Entry 6RH0 (X-ray diffraction, 2.87 A resolution); this record covers chains A and B of the 4 polymer chains in the assembly.

== Chain A (and B) ==
Name: Sensor histidine kinase
From: Thermotoga maritima
Notes: chain B of this document is another copy of the same molecule, construct and numbering; everything in this record applies to it too
Reference sequence: Q9WZV7 (Q9WZV7_THEMA); numbering as in UniProt (aligned over 232-489)
Sequence (258 residues; numbered 232 to 489; the number before each row is that of its first residue):
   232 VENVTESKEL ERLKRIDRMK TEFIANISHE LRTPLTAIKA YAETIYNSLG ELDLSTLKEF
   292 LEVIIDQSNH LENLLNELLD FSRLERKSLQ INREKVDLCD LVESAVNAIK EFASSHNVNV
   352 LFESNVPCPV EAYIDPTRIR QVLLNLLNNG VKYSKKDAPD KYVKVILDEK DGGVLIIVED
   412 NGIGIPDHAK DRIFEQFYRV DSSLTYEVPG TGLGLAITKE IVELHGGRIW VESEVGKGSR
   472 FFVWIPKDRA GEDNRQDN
Not modelled in the structure: 232-245, 480-489 (chain B: 232-246, 482-489)
Residues lining bound ligands: ADP (adenosine-5'-diphosphate): Asn-376, Asn-380, Gly-381, Lys-383, Tyr-384, Asp-411, Ile-414, Gly-415, Ile-416, Ile-424, Tyr-429, Arg-430, Val-431, Thr-436, Gly-441, Thr-442, Gly-443, Leu-444, Gly-445, Leu-446, Ser-470, Phe-472
Reported in the primary citation:
  - conformationally variable residues (side-chain flip): His-260
  - binding site for sulfate ion: His-260
  - contacts within the chain: Ala-256/His-260

== How chain A and chain B interact ==
Contacting residue pairs (65; chain A residue first):
  Arg-246(A) / Lys-251(B)
  Lys-251(A) / Glu-316(B)  salt bridge
  Lys-251(A) / Gln-427(B)
  Lys-251(A) / Phe-428(B)
  Thr-252(A) / Ser-313(B)
  Thr-252(A) / Glu-316(B)
  Glu-253(A) / Arg-317(B)
  Phe-254(A) / Ile-255(B)  hydrophobic
  Ile-255(A) / Phe-254(B)  hydrophobic
  Ile-255(A) / Leu-309(B)
  Ile-255(A) / Phe-312(B)  hydrophobic
  Ile-255(A) / Phe-428(B)  hydrophobic
  Ala-256(A) / Ser-313(B)
  Ala-256(A) / Arg-317(B)
  Ser-259(A) / Leu-306(B)
  Ser-259(A) / Leu-310(B)
  Leu-262(A) / Leu-262(B)  hydrophobic
  Leu-262(A) / Leu-306(B)  hydrophobic
  Arg-263(A) / Leu-306(B)
  Arg-263(A) / Asn-307(B)  hydrogen bond
  Leu-266(A) / Leu-302(B)  hydrophobic
  Leu-266(A) / Glu-303(B)
  Leu-266(A) / Leu-306(B)  hydrophobic
  Ile-269(A) / Ile-269(B)  hydrophobic
  Ile-269(A) / Ser-299(B)
  Lys-270(A) / Asn-300(B)
  Lys-270(A) / Glu-303(B)
  Ala-273(A) / Ile-295(B)  hydrophobic
  Ala-273(A) / Ile-296(B)  hydrophobic
  Glu-274(A) / Ile-296(B)
  Ile-276(A) / Leu-292(B)  hydrophobic
  Tyr-277(A) / Lys-289(B)
  Tyr-277(A) / Leu-292(B)  hydrophobic
  Tyr-277(A) / Glu-293(B)  hydrogen bond
  Tyr-277(A) / Ile-296(B)  hydrophobic
  Leu-285(A) / Leu-280(B)  hydrophobic
  Lys-289(A) / Tyr-277(B)
  Lys-289(A) / Leu-280(B)
  Leu-292(A) / Ile-276(B)  hydrophobic
  Glu-293(A) / Tyr-277(B)  hydrogen bond
  Ile-295(A) / Ala-273(B)  hydrophobic
  Ile-296(A) / Ala-273(B)  hydrophobic
  Ile-296(A) / Glu-274(B)
  Ser-299(A) / Leu-266(B)
  Asn-300(A) / Lys-270(B)
  Leu-302(A) / Leu-266(B)  hydrophobic
  Glu-303(A) / Leu-266(B)
  Glu-303(A) / Lys-270(B)
  Leu-306(A) / Ser-259(B)  hydrogen bond (backbone-side chain)
  Leu-306(A) / Leu-262(B)  hydrophobic
  Leu-306(A) / Arg-263(B)
  Leu-306(A) / Leu-266(B)  hydrophobic
  Asn-307(A) / Arg-263(B)  hydrogen bond
  Leu-309(A) / Ile-255(B)
  Leu-309(A) / Ile-258(B)  hydrophobic
  Leu-310(A) / Ser-259(B)
  Phe-312(A) / Ile-255(B)  hydrophobic
  Ser-313(A) / Thr-252(B)
  Glu-316(A) / Lys-251(B)  salt bridge
  Glu-316(A) / Thr-252(B)
  Arg-317(A) / Glu-253(B)
  Arg-317(A) / Ala-256(B)
  Gln-427(A) / Lys-251(B)
  Phe-428(A) / Lys-251(B)
  Phe-428(A) / Ile-255(B)  hydrophobic
Other interface residues (no listed pair), chain A (41 interface residues in all): Ile-258, His-260, Leu-280, Leu-288
Other interface residues (no listed pair), chain B (40 interface residues in all): His-260, Leu-285, Leu-288

== In short ==
41 residues of chain A face 40 of chain B across their interface; the contacts include 5 hydrogen bonds and 2
salt bridges. Polar contacts include Lys-251(A)/Glu-316(B), Arg-263(A)/Asn-307(B) and Tyr-277(A)/Glu-293(B).
Chain A binds ADP. From the paper: a binding site for sulfate ion at His-260(A); conformational variability at
His-260(A).
Both chains are Sensor histidine kinase (Thermotoga maritima). Entry 6RH0 (Revisiting pH-gated conformational
switch. Complex HK853-RR468 pH 5.5) was determined by X-ray diffraction (same publication as 6RFV, 6RGY, 6RGZ,
6RH1, 6RH2, 6RH7 and 6RH8).
